Entry 8QRH (electron microscopy, 3.60 A resolution); this record covers chains C and F of the 6 polymer chains in the assembly.

[Chain C]
Name: Genome polyprotein
Source organism: Orthoflavivirus encephalitidis
Reference sequence: D2XD30 (D2XD30_9FLAV); numbering as in UniProt (aligned over 1-492)
Sequence (492 residues; numbered 1 to 492; the number before each row is that of its first residue):
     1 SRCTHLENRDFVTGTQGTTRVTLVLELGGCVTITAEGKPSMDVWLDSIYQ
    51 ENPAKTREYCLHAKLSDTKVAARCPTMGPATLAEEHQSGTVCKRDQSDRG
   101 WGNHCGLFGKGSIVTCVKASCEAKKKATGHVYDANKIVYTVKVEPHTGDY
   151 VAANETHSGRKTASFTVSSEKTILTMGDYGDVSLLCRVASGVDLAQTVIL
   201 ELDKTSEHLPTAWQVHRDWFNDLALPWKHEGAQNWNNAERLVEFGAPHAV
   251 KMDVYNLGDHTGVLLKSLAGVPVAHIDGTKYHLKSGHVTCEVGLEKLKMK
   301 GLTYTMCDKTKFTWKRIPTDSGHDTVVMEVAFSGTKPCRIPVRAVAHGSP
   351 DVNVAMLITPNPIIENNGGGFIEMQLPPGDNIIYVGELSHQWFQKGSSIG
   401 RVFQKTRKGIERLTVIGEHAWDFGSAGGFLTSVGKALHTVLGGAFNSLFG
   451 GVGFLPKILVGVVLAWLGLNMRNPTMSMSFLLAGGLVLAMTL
Sequence notes: conflict A426 (Thr in D2XD30)
Disulfides: C3-C30, C60-C121, C74-C105, C92-C116, C186-C290, C307-C338
Covalent attachments: N-acetylglucosamine (NAG) linked to N154

[Chain F]
Name: Small envelope protein M
Source organism: Orthoflavivirus encephalitidis
Reference sequence: Q01299 (POLG_TBEVH); residues 2-72 here correspond to UniProt positions 207-277 (UniProt number = residue number + 205)
Sequence (71 residues; row label = number of the first residue in the row):
     2 VLIPSHAQGELTGRGHKWLEGDSLRTHLTRVEGWVWKNRLLALAMVTVVW
    52 LTLESVVTRVAVLVVLLCLAP

[Interface between chain C and chain F]
Contacting residue pairs (4):
  E243(C) with W19(F); L20(F)
  K266(C) with V2(F), hydrogen bond (side chain-backbone)
  L467(C) with V49(F), hydrophobic
Other interface residues (no listed pair), chain C (8 interface residues in all): Y255, V452, P456, V463, W466
Other interface residues (no listed pair), chain F (11 interface residues in all): W35, N39, M46, T53, L54, L67, P72

[In short]
The interface between chain C and chain F involves 8 residues on one side and 11 on the other; the contacts
include 1 hydrogen bond. Its one hydrogen-bonded contact is K266(C)-V2(F). N-acetylglucosamine is covalently
linked to N154(C).
Here chain C is Genome polyprotein and chain F is Small envelope protein M, both from Orthoflavivirus
encephalitidis. Entry 8QRH (Inactivated tick-borne encephalitis virus (TBEV) vaccine strain Sofjin-Chumakov)
was determined by electron microscopy (same publication as 8R8L).
